PDB entry 6QG0 | electron microscopy, 4.15 A resolution (low resolution: residue-level contacts below are approximate; hydrogen-bond / salt-bridge calls are withheld) | chains A and D of the 16 polymer chains in the assembly

# Chain A
Protein: Translation initiation factor eIF-2B subunit alpha
From: Saccharomyces cerevisiae (strain ATCC 204508 / S288c)
Reference sequence: P14741 (EI2BA_YEAST); residue numbers follow UniProt; this construct covers 1-305
Sequence (305 residues; each row starts with the number of its first residue):
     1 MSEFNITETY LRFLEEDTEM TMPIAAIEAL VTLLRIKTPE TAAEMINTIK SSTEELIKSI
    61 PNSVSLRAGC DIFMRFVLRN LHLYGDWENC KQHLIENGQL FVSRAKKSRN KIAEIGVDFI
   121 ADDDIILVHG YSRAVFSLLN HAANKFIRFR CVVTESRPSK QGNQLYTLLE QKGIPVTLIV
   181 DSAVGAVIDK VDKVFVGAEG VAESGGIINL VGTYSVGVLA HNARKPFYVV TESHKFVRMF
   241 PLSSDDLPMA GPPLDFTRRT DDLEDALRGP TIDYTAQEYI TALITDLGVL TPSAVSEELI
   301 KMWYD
Unresolved in the structure: 1-3
Curated features (UniProtKB/Swiss-Prot):
  - modified residue: Ser-2 (N-acetylserine), Thr-291 (Phosphothreonine)

# Chain D
Protein: Translation initiation factor eIF-2B subunit beta
From: Saccharomyces cerevisiae (strain ATCC 204508 / S288c)
Reference sequence: P32502 (EI2BB_YEAST); numbering as in UniProt (aligned over 1-381)
Sequence (381 residues; row label = number of the first residue in the row):
     1 MSSQAFTSVH PNAATSDVNV TIDTFVAKLK RRQVQGSYAI ALETLQLLMR FISAARWNHV
    61 NDLIEQIRDL GNSLEKAHPT AFSCGNVIRR ILAVLRDEVE EDTMSTTVTS TSVAEPLISS
   121 MFNLLQKPEQ PHQNRKNSSG SSSMKTKTDY RQVAIQGIKD LIDEIKNIDE GIQQIAIDLI
   181 HDHEILLTPT PDSKTVLKFL ITARERSNRT FTVLVTEGFP NNTKNAHEFA KKLAQHNIET
   241 LVVPDSAVFA LMSRVGKVII GTKAVFVNGG TISSNSGVSS VCECAREFRT PVFAVAGLYK
   301 LSPLYPFDVE KFVEFGGSQR ILPRMDPRKR LDTVNQITDY VPPENIDIYI TNVGGFNPSF
   361 IYRIAWDNYK QIDVHLDKNK A
Unresolved in the structure: 1-9, 109-112, 129-146, 377-381

# How chain A and chain D interact
Contacting residue pairs (25):
  Phe-76(A) / Leu-124(D)
  Phe-76(A) / Leu-125(D)
  Leu-83(A) / Val-113(D)
  Asp-118(A) / Phe-307(D)
  Asp-118(A) / Asp-308(D)
  Phe-119(A) / Tyr-305(D)
  Phe-119(A) / Phe-307(D)
  Phe-119(A) / Asp-308(D)
  Ala-121(A) / Asp-308(D)
  Lys-193(A) / Asp-308(D)
  Arg-224(A) / Glu-283(D)
  Arg-224(A) / Arg-286(D)
  Ala-282(A) / Tyr-305(D)
  Val-289(A) / Val-267(D)
  Val-289(A) / Tyr-305(D)
  Leu-290(A) / Trp-366(D)
  Pro-292(A) / Ser-359(D)
  Ser-293(A) / Ser-359(D)
  Ser-293(A) / Tyr-362(D)
  Ala-294(A) / Tyr-362(D)
  Glu-297(A) / Tyr-362(D)
  Glu-297(A) / Arg-363(D)
  Lys-301(A) / Ser-120(D)
  Lys-301(A) / Met-121(D)
  Lys-301(A) / Arg-363(D)
Also at the interface, not in a pair above, chain A (20 interface residues in all): His-82, Lys-111, Thr-281, Gly-288, Thr-291
Also at the interface, not in a pair above, chain D (19 interface residues in all): Pro-116, Glu-344, Phe-360, Gln-371

# Summary
Chain A and chain D form an interface of 20 and 19 residues respectively.
Chain A is Translation initiation factor eIF-2B subunit alpha and chain D is Translation initiation factor
eIF-2B subunit beta, both from Saccharomyces cerevisiae (strain ATCC 204508 / S288c); the structure, Structure
of eIF2B-eIF2 (phosphorylated at Ser51) complex (model 1), was determined by electron microscopy together with
6QG1, 6QG2, 6QG3, 6QG5 and 6QG6 from the same study.
